PDB entry 8U9C | electron microscopy, 3.70 A resolution | chains A and G of the 7 polymer chains in the assembly

Chain A:
Molecule: Cell division control protein 48
Organism: Saccharomyces cerevisiae
Notes: EC 3.6.4.6
UniProt: P25694 (CDC48_YEAST); residues 1-835 here = UniProt positions 1-835
Chain sequence (835 residues; numbered 1 to 835; the number before each row is that of its first residue):
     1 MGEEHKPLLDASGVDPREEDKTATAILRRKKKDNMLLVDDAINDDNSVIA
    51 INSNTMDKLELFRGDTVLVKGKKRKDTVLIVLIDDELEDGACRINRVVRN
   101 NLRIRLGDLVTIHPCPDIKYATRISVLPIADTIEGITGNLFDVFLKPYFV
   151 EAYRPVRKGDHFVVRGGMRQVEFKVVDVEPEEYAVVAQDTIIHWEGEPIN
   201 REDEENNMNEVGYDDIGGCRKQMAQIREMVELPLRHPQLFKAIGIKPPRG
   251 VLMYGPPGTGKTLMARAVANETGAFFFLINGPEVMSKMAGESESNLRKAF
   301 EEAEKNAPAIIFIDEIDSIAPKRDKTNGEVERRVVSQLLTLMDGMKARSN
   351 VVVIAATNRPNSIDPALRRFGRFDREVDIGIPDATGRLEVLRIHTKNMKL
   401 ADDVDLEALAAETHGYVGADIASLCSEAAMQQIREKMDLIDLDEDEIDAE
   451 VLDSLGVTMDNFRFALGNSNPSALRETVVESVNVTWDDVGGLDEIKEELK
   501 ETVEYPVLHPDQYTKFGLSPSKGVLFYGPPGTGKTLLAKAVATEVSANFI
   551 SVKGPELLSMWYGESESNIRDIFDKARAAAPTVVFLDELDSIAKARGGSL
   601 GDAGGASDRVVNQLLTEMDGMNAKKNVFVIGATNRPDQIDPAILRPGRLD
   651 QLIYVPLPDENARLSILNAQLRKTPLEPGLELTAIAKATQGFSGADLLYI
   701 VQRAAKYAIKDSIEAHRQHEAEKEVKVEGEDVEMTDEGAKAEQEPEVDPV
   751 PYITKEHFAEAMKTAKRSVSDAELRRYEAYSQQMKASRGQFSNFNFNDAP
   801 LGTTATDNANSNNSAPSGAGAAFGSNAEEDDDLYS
Unresolved in the structure: 1-205, 724-745, 785-835
Metal / ion sites: Mg2+ site 1: Thr262 (together with 08T); Mg2+ site 2: Thr535 (together with 08T)
Small-molecule neighbours:
  - 08T ([[[(2R,3S,4R,5R)-5-(6-aminopurin-9-yl)-3,4-bis(oxidanyl)oxolan-2-yl]methoxy-oxidanyl-phosphoryl]oxy-oxidanyl-phosphoryl]oxy-tris(fluoranyl)beryllium), molecule 1: Asp215, Ile216, Gly217, Pro256, Pro257, Gly258, Thr259, Gly260, Lys261, Thr262, Leu263, Glu315, Asn358, Val390, His394, Gly418, Ala419
  - 08T, molecule 2: Asp488, Gly490, Pro529, Pro530, Gly531, Thr532, Gly533, Lys534, Thr535, Leu536, Glu588, Asn634, Ile666, Gln670, Gly694, Ala695, Leu698
Swiss-Prot annotation at these positions:
  - binding site (ATP): Pro257 to Leu263, Asn358, His394, Gly531 to Leu536
  - modified residue: Ser472 (Phosphoserine), Ser519 (Phosphoserine), Thr735 (Phosphothreonine), Ser770 (Phosphoserine)
  - cross-link (Glycyl lysine isopeptide (Lys-Gly)): Lys305 (interchain with G-Cter in ubiquitin), Lys322 (interchain with G-Cter in ubiquitin), Lys346 (interchain with G-Cter in ubiquitin), Lys522 (interchain with G-Cter in ubiquitin), Lys539 (interchain with G-Cter in ubiquitin), Lys594 (interchain with G-Cter in ubiquitin), Lys673 (interchain with G-Cter in ubiquitin)
What the authors report for this chain:
  - catalytic residues: Glu315, Arg369, Arg372, Glu588, Arg645, Arg648 (citing earlier work)

Chain G:
Molecule: Substrate
Organism: Saccharomyces cerevisiae
Chain sequence (22 residues; each row starts with the number of its first residue):
     1 AAAAAAAAAAAAAVAVAVAVAA

How chain A and chain G interact:
Contacting residue pairs - 14 pairs, chain A then chain G:
  Lys287(A) - Ala1(G)
  Lys287(A) - Ala2(G)  hydrogen bond (backbone-backbone)
  Met288(A) - Ala1(G)  hydrophobic
  Ala289(A) - Ala1(G)
  Met560(A) - Ala13(G)  hydrophobic
  Met560(A) - Val14(G)  hydrogen bond (backbone-backbone)
  Trp561(A) - Ala11(G)  hydrophobic
  Trp561(A) - Ala12(G)
  Tyr562(A) - Ala12(G)  hydrogen bond (backbone-backbone)
  Gly601(A) - Ala19(G)
  Asp602(A) - Ala17(G)
  Ala603(A) - Ala15(G)
  Ala603(A) - Val16(G)
  Gly604(A) - Ala15(G)
Interface residues without a listed pair, chain A (11 interface residues in all): Arg609

Overview:
Chain A and chain G form an interface of 11 and 10 residues respectively; the contacts include 3 hydrogen
bonds. The backbones hydrogen-bond at Lys287(A)-Ala2(G), Met560(A)-Val14(G) and Tyr562(A)-Ala12(G). Bound to
chain A: compound 08T. Curated annotation (UniProt) lists 15 ATP-binding residues on chain A. From the paper:
catalytic residues Glu315(A), Arg369(A) and Arg372(A) among others.
Here chain A is Cell division control protein 48 and chain G is Substrate, both from Saccharomyces cerevisiae.
Entry 8U9C (Cdc48-Shp1 unfolding native substrate, Class 5) was determined by electron microscopy together
with 8U7T, 8U8I, 8U9P, 8U9Q, 8U9Z, 8UA0 and 3 further entries from the same study.
